Entry 8ZPK (electron microscopy, 3.21 A resolution); this record covers chains B and E of the 8 polymer chains in the assembly.

# Chain B
Name: Origin recognition complex subunit 2
Source organism: Saccharomyces cerevisiae S288C
UniProtKB: P32833 (ORC2_YEAST); residues 1-620 here = UniProt positions 1-620
Sequence (620 residues; numbered 1 to 620; the number before each row is that of its first residue):
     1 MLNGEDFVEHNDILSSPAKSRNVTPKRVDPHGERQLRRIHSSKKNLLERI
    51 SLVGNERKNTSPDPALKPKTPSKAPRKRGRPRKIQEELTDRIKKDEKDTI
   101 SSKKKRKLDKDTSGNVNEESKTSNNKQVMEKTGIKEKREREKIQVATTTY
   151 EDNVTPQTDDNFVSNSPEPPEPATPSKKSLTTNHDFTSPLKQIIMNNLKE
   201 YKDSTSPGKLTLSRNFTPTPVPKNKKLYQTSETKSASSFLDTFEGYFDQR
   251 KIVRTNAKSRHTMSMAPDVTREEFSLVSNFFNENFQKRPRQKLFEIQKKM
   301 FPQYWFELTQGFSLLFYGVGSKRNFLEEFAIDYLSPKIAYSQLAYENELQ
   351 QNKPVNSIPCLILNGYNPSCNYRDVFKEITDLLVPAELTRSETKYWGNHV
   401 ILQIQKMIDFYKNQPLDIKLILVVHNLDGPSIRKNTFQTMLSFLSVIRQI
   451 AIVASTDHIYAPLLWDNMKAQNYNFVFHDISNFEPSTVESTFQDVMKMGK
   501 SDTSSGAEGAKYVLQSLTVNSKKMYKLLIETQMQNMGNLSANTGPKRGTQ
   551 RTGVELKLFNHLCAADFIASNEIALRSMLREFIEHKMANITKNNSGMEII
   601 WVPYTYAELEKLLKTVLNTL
Disordered / not traced: 1-235, 344-354, 541-543
Curated features (UniProtKB/Swiss-Prot):
  - modified residue: T60 (Phosphothreonine), T187 (Phosphothreonine), S188 (Phosphoserine)

# Chain E
Name: Origin recognition complex subunit 5
Source organism: Saccharomyces cerevisiae S288C
UniProtKB: P50874 (ORC5_YEAST); numbering as in UniProt (aligned over 1-479)
Sequence (479 residues; numbered 1 to 479; the number before each row is that of its first residue):
     1 MNVTTPEVAFREYQTNCLASYISADPDITPSNLILQGYSGTGKTYTLKKY
    51 FNANPNLHAVWLEPVELVSWKPLLQAIARTVQYKLKTLYPNIPTTDYDPL
   101 QVEEPFLLVKTLHNIFVQYESLQEKTCLFLILDGFDSLQDLDAALFNKYI
   151 KLNELLPKDSKINIKFIYTMLETSFLQRYSTHCIPTVMFPRYNVDEVSTI
   201 LVMSRCGELMEDSCLRKRIIEEQITDCTDDQFQNVAANFIHLIVQAFHSY
   251 TGNDIFALNDLIDFKWPKYVSRITKENIFEPLALYKSAIKLFLSTDDNLS
   301 ENGQGESAITTNRDDLENSQTYDLSIISKYLLIASYICSYLEPRYDASIF
   351 SRKTRIIQGRAAYGRRKKKEVNPRYLQPSLFAIERLLAIFQAIFPIQGKA
   401 ESGSLSALREESLMKANIEVFQNLSELHTLKLIATTMNKNIDYLSPKVRW
   451 KVNVPWEIIKEISESVHFNISDYFSDIHE
Disordered / not traced: 300-319, 399-405
Curated features (UniProtKB/Swiss-Prot):
  - binding site (ATP): G37 to T44
Small-molecule neighbours: ATP-gamma-S (AGS; phosphothiophosphoric acid-adenylate ester): V8, A9, F10, R11, Y38, S39, G40, T41, G42, K43, T44, Y45, Y192, I200, M203, S204, I255, F256

# Chain B / chain E interface
Pairs across the interface (38):
  S238(B) with R355(E); I357(E)
  F239(B) with K353(E); T354(E); R355(E)
  F243(B) with F350(E); A388(E); A392(E), hydrophobic
  E244(B) with S351(E); R352(E), hydrogen bond (side chain-backbone); K353(E)
  Y246(B) with E384(E); R385(E); A388(E), hydrophobic
  F247(B) with D346(E); F350(E), hydrophobic; I389(E), hydrophobic
  K251(B) with R360(E)
  R433(B) with D442(E); L444(E), hydrogen bond (side chain-backbone)
  H458(B) with L444(E)
  Y460(B) with I383(E), hydrophobic; E384(E), hydrogen bond; F421(E), hydrophobic; L444(E)
  P462(B) with I418(E), hydrophobic; F421(E), hydrophobic
  L463(B) with F421(E), hydrophobic; L424(E), hydrophobic; S425(E)
  L464(B) with Y443(E), hydrophobic
  W465(B) with S425(E), hydrogen bond (backbone-side chain)
  D466(B) with S425(E); E426(E); T429(E), hydrogen bond
  N467(B) with Q422(E), hydrogen bond; E426(E)
  A470(B) with Q422(E)
Interface residues without a listed pair, chain B (24 interface residues in all): S237, T242, D428, K434, N435, T436, F477
Interface residues without a listed pair, chain E (29 interface residues in all): Q391, L413, N440, W450

# In short
24 residues of chain B and 29 residues of chain E are in contact, with 6 hydrogen bonds. Polar contacts
include E244(B)-R352(E), R433(B)-L444(E) and Y460(B)-E384(E). Ligands of chain E: ATP-gamma-S. UniProt lists 8
ATP-binding residues on chain E.
Here chain B is Origin recognition complex subunit 2 and chain E is Origin recognition complex subunit 5, both
from Saccharomyces cerevisiae S288C. Entry 8ZPK (Cryo-EM structure of origin recognition complex (Orc6 with
residues 1 to 270 deleted) with ARS1 DNA ...) was determined by electron microscopy, deposited together with
8ZP4 and 8ZP5.
